Entry 7P6U (electron microscopy, 3.90 A resolution); this record covers chains E and F of the 7 polymer chains in the assembly.

[Chain E (and F)]
Name: Lon protease
Organism: Thermus thermophilus
Notes: EC 3.4.21.53; chain F of this document is another copy of the same molecule, construct and numbering; everything in this record applies to it too
UniProt: Q9LCX1 (Q9LCX1_THETH); numbering as in UniProt (aligned over 1-795)
Amino-acid sequence (795 residues; row label = number of the first residue in the row):
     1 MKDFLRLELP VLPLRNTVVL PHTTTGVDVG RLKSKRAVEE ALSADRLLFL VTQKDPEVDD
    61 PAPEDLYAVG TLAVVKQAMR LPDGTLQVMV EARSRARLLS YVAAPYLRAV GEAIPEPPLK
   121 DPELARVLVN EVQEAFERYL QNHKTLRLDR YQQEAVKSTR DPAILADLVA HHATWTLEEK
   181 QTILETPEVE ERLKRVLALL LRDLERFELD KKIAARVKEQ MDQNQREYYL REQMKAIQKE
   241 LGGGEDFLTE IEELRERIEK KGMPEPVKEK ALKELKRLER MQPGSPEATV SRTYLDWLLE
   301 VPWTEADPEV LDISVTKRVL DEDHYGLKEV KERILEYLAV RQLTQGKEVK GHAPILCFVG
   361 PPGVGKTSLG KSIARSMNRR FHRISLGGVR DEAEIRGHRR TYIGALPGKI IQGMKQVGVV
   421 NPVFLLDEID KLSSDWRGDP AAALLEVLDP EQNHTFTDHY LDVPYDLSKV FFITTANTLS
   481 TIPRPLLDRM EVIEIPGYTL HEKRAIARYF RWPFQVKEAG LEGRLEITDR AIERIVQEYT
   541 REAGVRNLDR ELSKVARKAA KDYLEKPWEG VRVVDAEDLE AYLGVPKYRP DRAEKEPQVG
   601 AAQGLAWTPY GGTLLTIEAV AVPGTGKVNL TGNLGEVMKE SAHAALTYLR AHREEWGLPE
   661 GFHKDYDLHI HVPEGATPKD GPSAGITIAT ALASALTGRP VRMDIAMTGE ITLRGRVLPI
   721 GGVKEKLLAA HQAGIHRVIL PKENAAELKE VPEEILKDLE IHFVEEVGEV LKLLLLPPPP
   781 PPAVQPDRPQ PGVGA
Disordered / not traced: 1-5, 778-795
What the authors report for this chain:
  - binding site for (Unk)(unk)(unk)(unk)(unk)(unk)(unk): Tyr402

[Interface between chain E and chain F]
Pairs across the interface - 96 pairs, chain E then chain F:
  Gly242(E) with Arg280(F), hydrogen bond (backbone-side chain)
  Gly243(E) with Arg280(F), hydrogen bond (backbone-side chain)
  Glu245(E) with Lys273(F); Lys276(F); Arg277(F), hydrogen bond (side chain-backbone); Arg280(F)
  Gly284(E) with Thr401(F)
  Ser285(E) with Thr401(F)
  Pro286(E) with Tyr402(F)
  Thr289(E) with His398(F); Arg399(F); Thr401(F), hydrogen bond; Tyr402(F)
  Thr293(E) with Arg399(F)
  Arg383(E) with Arg484(F); Asp488(F), salt bridge
  Ser385(E) with Arg484(F); Pro485(F)
  Gly388(E) with Ser433(F)
  Asp391(E) with Trp436(F)
  Glu394(E) with Arg437(F); Gly438(F); Pro440(F)
  His398(E) with Arg437(F), hydrogen bond (side chain-backbone)
  Tyr402(E) with Glu394(F), hydrogen bond; Gly438(F); Asp439(F), hydrogen bond
  Ile403(E) with Tyr402(F), hydrogen bond (backbone-side chain)
  Gly404(E) with Ala393(F)
  Leu406(E) with Ala393(F), hydrophobic; Ala441(F), hydrophobic
  Gln416(E) with Gln452(F)
  Asp435(E) with Asp435(F)
  Arg437(E) with Asp435(F), salt bridge; Trp436(F)
  Lys517(E) with Val349(F); Lys350(F)
  Glu518(E) with Val340(F); Lys350(F); Ala353(F); Pro354(F)
  Ala519(E) with Val340(F), hydrophobic; Leu343(F)
  Leu521(E) with Leu343(F), hydrophobic
  Arg546(E) with Asp488(F), hydrogen bond (side chain-backbone)
  Arg550(E) with Val492(F)
  Lys554(E) with Arg333(F); Glu336(F)
  Arg557(E) with Glu336(F); Val340(F); Glu491(F), salt bridge
  Lys558(E) with Glu336(F)
  Ala560(E) with Ala339(F), hydrophobic; Leu343(F), hydrophobic
  Lys561(E) with Glu332(F), salt bridge; Leu335(F); Glu336(F)
  Leu564(E) with Ile313(F), hydrophobic; Ala339(F), hydrophobic; Gln342(F)
  Glu580(E) with Ala746(F); Lys749(F), hydrogen bond (backbone-side chain)
  Ala581(E) with Lys749(F)
  Val585(E) with Glu747(F)
  Arg589(E) with Pro719(F), hydrogen bond (side chain-backbone); Ile720(F)
  Ala593(E) with Arg714(F)
  Glu594(E) with Arg714(F)
  Lys595(E) with Arg714(F)
  Glu596(E) with Arg714(F), salt bridge
  Gln598(E) with Thr712(F); Leu713(F); Arg714(F), hydrogen bond
  Gly600(E) with Leu713(F)
  Ala601(E) with Leu713(F)
  Glu618(E) with Glu640(F); Ala644(F); Leu713(F)
  Val620(E) with His643(F); Thr647(F)
  Val622(E) with His643(F); Leu646(F), hydrophobic; His663(F)
  Pro623(E) with Gly626(F); Lys627(F), hydrogen bond (backbone-backbone); His663(F)
  Leu630(E) with Glu636(F)
  Thr631(E) with Glu636(F); Glu640(F)
  Gly632(E) with Glu636(F)
  Asp667(E) with Lys627(F), salt bridge
  His669(E) with Glu640(F), salt bridge; His643(F)
  His671(E) with Val637(F); Glu640(F)
  Ala676(E) with Lys679(F)
Other interface residues (no listed pair), chain E (72 interface residues in all): Gly244, Pro283, Ala288, Arg390, Lys409, Gln412, Asp427, Glu428, Gly520, Ser553, Tyr563, Gly584, Pro586, Arg592, Gly624, Asn629, Asn633
Other interface residues (no listed pair), chain F (62 interface residues in all): Tyr337, Thr344, Thr625, Lys639, Arg716, Leu718

[Overview]
The interface between chain E and chain F involves 72 residues on one side and 62 on the other, with 13
hydrogen bonds and 7 salt bridges. Among the polar pairs are Arg383(E)-Asp488(F), Arg437(E)-Asp435(F) and
Arg557(E)-Glu491(F). The paper reports a binding site for (Unk)(unk)(unk)(unk)(unk)(unk)(unk) at Tyr402(E).
Chain E and chain F are both Lon protease (Thermus thermophilus); the structure, Lon protease from Thermus
Thermophilus, was determined by electron microscopy.
